Entry 3DX6 (X-ray diffraction, 1.70 A resolution); this record covers chains A and B of the 3 polymer chains in the assembly.

== Chain A ==
Protein: HLA class I histocompatibility complex HLA-B*4402
Source organism: Homo sapiens
Reference sequence: P30481 (1B44_HUMAN); residues 1-276 here correspond to UniProt positions 25-300 (UniProt number = residue number + 24)
Chain sequence (276 residues; row label = number of the first residue in the row):
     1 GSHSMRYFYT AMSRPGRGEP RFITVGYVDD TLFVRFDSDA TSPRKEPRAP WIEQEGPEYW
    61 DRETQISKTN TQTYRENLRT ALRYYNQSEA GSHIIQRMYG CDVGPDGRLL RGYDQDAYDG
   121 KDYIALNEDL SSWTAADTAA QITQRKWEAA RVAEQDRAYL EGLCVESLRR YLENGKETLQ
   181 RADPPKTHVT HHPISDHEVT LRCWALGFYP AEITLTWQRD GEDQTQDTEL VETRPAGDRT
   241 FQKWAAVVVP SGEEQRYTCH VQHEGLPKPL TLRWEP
Disulfide bonds: C101-C164, C203-C259

== Chain B ==
Protein: Beta-2-microglobulin
Source organism: Homo sapiens
Reference sequence: P61769 (B2MG_HUMAN); residues 1-99 here correspond to UniProt positions 21-119 (UniProt number = residue number + 20)
Chain sequence (99 residues; row label = number of the first residue in the row):
     1 IQRTPKIQVY SRHPAENGKS NFLNCYVSGF HPSDIEVDLL KNGERIEKVE HSDLSFSKDW
    61 SFYLLYYTEF TPTEKDEYAC RVNHVTLSQP KIVKWDRDM
Disulfide bonds: C25-C80
Swiss-Prot annotation at these positions:
  - modified residue: Q2 (Pyrrolidone carboxylic acid)
  - glycosylation: I1 (N-linked (Glc) (glycation) isoleucine), K19 (N-linked (Glc) (glycation) lysine), K41 (N-linked (Glc) (glycation) lysine), K48 (N-linked (Glc) (glycation) lysine), K58 (N-linked (Glc) (glycation) lysine), K91 (N-linked (Glc) (glycation) lysine), K94 (N-linked (Glc) (glycation) lysine)

== Chain A / chain B interface ==
Residue-residue contacts (60):
  F8(A) - F56(B)  hydrophobic
  Y9(A) - F56(B)
  T10(A) - L54(B)
  T10(A) - F56(B)
  T10(A) - F62(B)
  M12(A) - S33(B)  hydrogen bond
  M12(A) - D34(B)
  R17(A) - D34(B)  salt bridge
  V25(A) - D53(B)
  V25(A) - L54(B)
  V25(A) - S55(B)
  Y27(A) - S55(B)  hydrogen bond
  Y27(A) - Y63(B)
  L32(A) - D53(B)
  R35(A) - D53(B)  salt bridge
  R48(A) - D53(B)  salt bridge
  I94(A) - P32(B)  hydrophobic
  I94(A) - S33(B)
  Q96(A) - H31(B)  hydrogen bond
  Q96(A) - F56(B)
  Q96(A) - W60(B)  hydrogen bond (side chain-backbone)
  Q96(A) - F62(B)
  R97(A) - F56(B)
  M98(A) - F56(B)  hydrophobic
  M98(A) - K58(B)
  M98(A) - W60(B)  hydrophobic
  Q115(A) - W60(B)
  D116(A) - W60(B)
  A117(A) - W60(B)
  D119(A) - Q2(B)  hydrogen bond (backbone-side chain)
  D119(A) - H31(B)
  G120(A) - R3(B)  hydrogen bond (backbone-side chain)
  G120(A) - H31(B)  hydrogen bond (backbone-side chain)
  G120(A) - W60(B)
  D122(A) - W60(B)  hydrogen bond
  H192(A) - D98(B)  salt bridge
  R202(A) - D98(B)  hydrogen bond (side chain-backbone)
  W204(A) - D98(B)
  W204(A) - M99(B)
  V231(A) - Q8(B)
  E232(A) - Q8(B)  hydrogen bond (backbone-side chain)
  E232(A) - Y26(B)
  E232(A) - S28(B)  hydrogen bond
  T233(A) - Y26(B)
  R234(A) - Q8(B)  hydrogen bond
  R234(A) - Y10(B)
  R234(A) - Y26(B)
  R234(A) - M99(B)  hydrogen bond (side chain-backbone)
  P235(A) - Y10(B)  hydrogen bond (backbone-side chain)
  P235(A) - N24(B)
  P235(A) - Y26(B)
  P235(A) - L65(B)  hydrophobic
  A236(A) - R12(B)  hydrogen bond (backbone-side chain)
  A236(A) - N24(B)  hydrogen bond (backbone-side chain)
  G237(A) - R12(B)  hydrogen bond (backbone-side chain)
  D238(A) - R12(B)
  Q242(A) - Y10(B)
  Q242(A) - S11(B)  hydrogen bond (side chain-backbone)
  Q242(A) - R12(B)  hydrogen bond (side chain-backbone)
  W244(A) - M99(B)  hydrogen bond (side chain-backbone)
Also at the interface, not in a pair above, chain A (35 interface residues in all): I23, E229
Also at the interface, not in a pair above, chain B (28 interface residues in all): K6, H13, S57, D59

== Overview ==
The interface between chain A and chain B involves 35 residues on one side and 28 on the other; the contacts
include 20 hydrogen bonds and 4 salt bridges. Polar pairs include R17(A)-D34(B), R35(A)-D53(B) and
R48(A)-D53(B).
Here chain A is HLA class I histocompatibility complex HLA-B*4402 and chain B is Beta-2-microglobulin, both
from Homo sapiens. Entry 3DX6 (Crystal Structure of B*4402 presenting a 10mer EBV epitope) was determined by
X-ray diffraction (same publication as 3DX7, 3DX8, 3DX9 and 3DXA).
